Entry 7TAO (electron microscopy, 3.20 A resolution); this record covers chains C and B of the 15 polymer chains in the assembly.

Chain C:
Name: V-type proton ATPase subunit c''
Organism: Saccharomyces cerevisiae
UniProtKB: P23968 (VATO_YEAST); numbering as in UniProt (aligned over 1-213)
Sequence (213 residues; each row starts with the number of its first residue):
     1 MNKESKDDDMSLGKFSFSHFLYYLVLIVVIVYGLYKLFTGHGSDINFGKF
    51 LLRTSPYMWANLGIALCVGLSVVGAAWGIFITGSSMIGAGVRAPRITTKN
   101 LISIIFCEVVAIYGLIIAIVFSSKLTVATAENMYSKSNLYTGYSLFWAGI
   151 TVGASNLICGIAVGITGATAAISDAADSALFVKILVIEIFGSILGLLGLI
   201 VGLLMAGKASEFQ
Unresolved in the structure: 1-15
Ligand contacts: WEV ((5R)-2,4-dideoxy-1-C-{(2S,3R,4S)-3-hydroxy-4-[(2R,3S,4E,6E,9R,10S,11R,12E,14Z)-10-hydroxy-3,15-dimethoxy-7,9,11,13-tetramethyl-16-oxo-1-oxacyclohexadeca-4,6,12,14-tetraen-2-yl]pentan-2-yl}-4-methyl-5-propan-2-yl-alpha-D-threo-pentopyranose): Val-186, Ile-189, Phe-190, Ile-193
From the paper describing this entry:
  - binding site for WEV: Val-186, Ile-189, Phe-190

Chain B:
Name: V-type proton ATPase subunit d
Organism: Saccharomyces cerevisiae
UniProtKB: P32366 (VA0D_YEAST); numbering as in UniProt (aligned over 1-345)
Sequence (345 residues; each row starts with the number of its first residue):
     1 MEGVYFNIDNGFIEGVVRGYRNGLLSNNQYINLTQCDTLEDLKLQLSSTD
    51 YGNFLSSVSSESLTTSLIQEYASSKLYHEFNYIRDQSSGSTRKFMDYITY
   101 GYMIDNVALMITGTIHDRDKGEILQRCHPLGWFDTLPTLSVATDLESLYE
   151 TVLVDTPLAPYFKNCFDTAEELDDMNIEIIRNKLYKAYLEDFYNFVTEEI
   201 PEPAKECMQTLLGFEADRRSINIALNSLQSSDIDPDLKSDLLPNIGKLYP
   251 LATFHLAQAQDFEGVRAALANVYEYRGFLETGNLEDHFYQLEMELCRDAF
   301 TQQFAISTVWAWMKSKEQEVRNITWIAECIAQNQRERINNYISVY

Interface between chain C and chain B:
Residue-residue contacts - 30 pairs, chain C then chain B:
  Trp-77(C) with Val-4(B), hydrogen bond (side chain-backbone)
  Phe-80(C) with Ile-8(B), hydrophobic
  Ile-81(C) with Gly-3(B); Val-4(B); Asn-7(B)
  Ser-84(C) with Asn-7(B), hydrogen bond (side chain-backbone); Gly-11(B); Phe-12(B)
  Ser-85(C) with Asn-7(B), hydrogen bond
  Ile-87(C) with Phe-12(B), hydrophobic
  Gly-88(C) with Phe-12(B); Gly-15(B); Val-16(B), hydrogen bond (backbone-backbone)
  Ala-89(C) with Gly-15(B)
  Val-91(C) with Phe-12(B), hydrophobic; Val-16(B), hydrophobic
  Arg-92(C) with Gly-19(B); Asn-22(B); Gly-23(B); Asp-50(B), salt bridge
  Ile-161(C) with Val-4(B), hydrophobic
  Ile-165(C) with Val-4(B), hydrophobic; Phe-304(B), hydrophobic
  Ala-168(C) with Phe-304(B), hydrophobic
  Thr-169(C) with Gln-303(B); Phe-304(B)
  Ile-172(C) with Arg-18(B); Gln-303(B)
  Ala-175(C) with Asn-22(B)
  Ala-176(C) with Asn-22(B)
Also at the interface, not in a pair above, chain B (17 interface residues in all): Met-1, Tyr-5

In short:
The chain C/chain B interface involves 17 residues from each chain, with 4 hydrogen bonds and 1 salt bridge.
Polar pairs include Arg-92(C)/Asp-50(B), Trp-77(C)/Val-4(B) and Ser-84(C)/Asn-7(B). Chain C binds compound
WEV. From the paper: a binding site for WEV at Val-186(C), Ile-189(C) and Phe-190(C).
Here chain C is V-type proton ATPase subunit c'' and chain B is V-type proton ATPase subunit d, both from
Saccharomyces cerevisiae. Entry 7TAO (Cryo-EM structure of bafilomycin A1 bound to yeast VO V-ATPase) was
determined by electron microscopy together with 7TAP from the same study.
